Entry 6S91 (electron microscopy, 2.68 A resolution); this record covers chains D and U of the 35 polymer chains in the assembly.

[Chain D]
Protein: CRISPR-associated RAMP protein, Cmr4 family
From: Sulfolobus islandicus (strain REY15A)
UniProt: F0NDX6 (F0NDX6_SULIR); residue numbers follow UniProt; this construct covers 1-286
Amino-acid sequence (286 residues; numbered 1 to 286; the number before each row is that of its first residue):
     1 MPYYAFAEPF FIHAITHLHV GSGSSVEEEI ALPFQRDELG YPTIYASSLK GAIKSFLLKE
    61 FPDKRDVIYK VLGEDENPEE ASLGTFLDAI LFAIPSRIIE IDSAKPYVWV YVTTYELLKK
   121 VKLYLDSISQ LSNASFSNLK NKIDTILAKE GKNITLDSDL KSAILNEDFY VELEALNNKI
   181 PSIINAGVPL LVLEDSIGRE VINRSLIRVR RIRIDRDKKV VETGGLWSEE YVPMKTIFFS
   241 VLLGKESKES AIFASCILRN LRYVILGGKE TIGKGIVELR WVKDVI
Not modelled in the structure: 1
Construct notes: engineered mutation Ala31 (Asp in F0NDX6)

[Chain U]
Molecule: Cognate target RNA
Sequence (46 nucleotides; row label = number of the first residue in the row):
     1 UGUUAAGUCU GGUUUCCCUC CAGGGUAUCU AAGCUUUGAA AAAAAA
Not modelled in the structure: 1, 34-35, 40-46

[Chain D / chain U interface]
Pairs across the interface (13; chain D residue first):
  Ala31(D) with C18(U), base contact
  Arg210(D) with C17(U), hydrogen bond to the base
  Val221(D) with C16(U), base contact
  Glu222(D) with C16(U), hydrogen bond to the sugar
  Thr223(D) with C16(U), sugar contact
  Gly224(D) with C16(U), hydrogen bond to the phosphate; C17(U), phosphate contact; C18(U), hydrogen bond to the sugar
  Gly225(D) with C16(U), hydrogen bond to the sugar
  Leu226(D) with C16(U), base contact; C17(U), sugar contact; C18(U), sugar contact
  Trp227(D) with C18(U), base contact
Other interface residues (no listed pair), chain D (10 interface residues in all): Leu32
Other interface residues (no listed pair), chain U (4 interface residues in all): U19

[In short]
10 residues of chain D face 4 of chain U across their interface; the contacts include 5 hydrogen bonds. Polar
contacts include Arg210(D)-C17(U), Glu222(D)-C16(U) and Gly224(D)-C18(U).
Here chain D is CRISPR-associated RAMP protein, Cmr4 family (Sulfolobus islandicus (strain REY15A)) and chain
U is Cognate target RNA. Entry 6S91 (Cryo-EM structure of the Type III-B Cmr-beta bound to cognate target RNA
and AMPPnP, state 2) was determined by electron microscopy (same publication as 6S6B, 6S8B, 6S8E, 6SH8, 6SHB
and 6SIC).
